Entry 3QAP (X-ray diffraction, 1.90 A resolution); this record covers chain A.

Chain A:
Protein: Sensory rhodopsin-2
Organism: Natronomonas pharaonis
UniProtKB: P42196 (BACS2_NATPH); residues 1-239 here = UniProt positions 1-239
Sequence (239 residues; numbered 1 to 239; the number before each row is that of its first residue):
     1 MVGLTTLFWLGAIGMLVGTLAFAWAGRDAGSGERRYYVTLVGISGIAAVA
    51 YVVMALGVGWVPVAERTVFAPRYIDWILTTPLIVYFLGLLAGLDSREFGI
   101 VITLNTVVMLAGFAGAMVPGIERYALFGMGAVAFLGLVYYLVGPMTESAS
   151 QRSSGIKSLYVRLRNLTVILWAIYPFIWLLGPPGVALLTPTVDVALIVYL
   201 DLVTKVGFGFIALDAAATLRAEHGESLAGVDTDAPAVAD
Unresolved in the structure: 220-239
Ligand contacts:
  - 2,3-di-phytanyl-glycerol (L2P), molecule 1: Gly45, Ile46, Val49, Ala50, Val53, Val58, Gly59, Val61, Ala70, Pro71, Ile74, Asp75, Ile77, Leu78, Phe113, Met117
  - 2,3-di-phytanyl-glycerol (L2P), molecule 2: Phe127, Ala131, Phe134, Leu135, Val138, Val142, Val168, Ala172, Pro175, Phe176, Leu179
  - eicosane (LFA), molecule 1: Gly3, Thr6, Leu7, Leu10
  - eicosane (LFA), molecule 2: Thr5, Trp9, Ala55, Leu56, Gly57, Trp60
  - eicosane (LFA), molecule 3: Thr5, Thr6, Trp9
  - eicosane (LFA), molecule 4: Leu7, Leu10, Ile13, Gly14, Val17, Ala195, Val198, Tyr199, Leu202, Val206, Phe210
  - eicosane (LFA), molecule 5: Trp9, Leu16, Val52, Leu56
  - eicosane (LFA), molecule 6: Trp9, Ile13, Leu16
  - eicosane (LFA), molecule 7: Leu16, Thr19, Gly45, Ala48, Val49, Val52
  - eicosane (LFA), molecule 8: Ala23, Gly26, Arg27, Tyr37, Val38, Val41, Gly42
  - eicosane (LFA), molecule 9: Glu33, Tyr36, Tyr37, Leu40, Phe86, Leu90, Arg152, Ile156, Ala212, Leu213, Ala216
  - eicosane (LFA), molecule 10: Arg35, Val38, Thr39, Gly42, Ile46, Leu82, Tyr85
  - eicosane (LFA), molecule 11: Val52, Val53, Leu56, Val58
  - eicosane (LFA), molecule 12: Ile77, Pro81, Ile102, Thr106, Leu110
  - eicosane (LFA), molecule 13: Pro81, Leu82, Tyr85, Ile102
  - eicosane (LFA), molecule 14: Tyr85, Leu93, Phe98
  - eicosane (LFA), molecule 15: Ser95, Arg96, Gly99
  - eicosane (LFA), molecule 16: Leu110, Phe113, Ala114, Met117
  - eicosane (LFA), molecule 17: Ala114, Met117, Val118
  - eicosane (LFA), molecule 18: Ile121, Glu122, Tyr124, Ala125, Phe127, Gly128, Ala131, Val132, Leu135
  - eicosane (LFA), molecule 19: Leu135, Val138, Tyr139, Val142, Gly143
  - eicosane (LFA), molecule 20: Phe176, Leu180, Leu187
  - eicosane (LFA), molecule 21: Phe176, Leu179, Leu180, Val185, Leu187
  - eicosane (LFA), molecule 22: Tyr199, Leu202, Val203, Val206, Gly207, Phe210, Ile211, Asp214
  - retinal (RET): Trp76, Thr79, Thr80, Ile83, Val108, Met109, Gly112, Phe127, Gly130, Ala131, Phe134, Trp171, Tyr174, Pro175, Trp178, Asp201, Thr204, Lys205
From the paper describing this entry:
  - conformationally variable residues (loop rearrangement): Leu93 to Glu97, Asp193

Summary:
Bound to chain A: retinal, 22 copies of eicosane and 2,3-di-phytanyl-glycerol. The paper reports
conformational variability at Leu93 and Asp193.
Chain A is Sensory rhodopsin-2 (Natronomonas pharaonis); the structure, Crystal structure of Natronomonas
pharaonis sensory rhodopsin II in the ground state, was determined by X-ray diffraction together with 3QDC
from the same study.
